Entry 7RJC (electron microscopy, 3.30 A resolution); this record covers chains K and F of the 10 polymer chains in the assembly.

== Chain K ==
Molecule: Cytochrome b
Source organism: Candida albicans (strain SC5314 / ATCC MYA-2876)
Reference sequence: P0C8L0 (CYB_CANAL); numbering as in UniProt (aligned over 1-387)
Sequence (387 residues; each row starts with the number of its first residue):
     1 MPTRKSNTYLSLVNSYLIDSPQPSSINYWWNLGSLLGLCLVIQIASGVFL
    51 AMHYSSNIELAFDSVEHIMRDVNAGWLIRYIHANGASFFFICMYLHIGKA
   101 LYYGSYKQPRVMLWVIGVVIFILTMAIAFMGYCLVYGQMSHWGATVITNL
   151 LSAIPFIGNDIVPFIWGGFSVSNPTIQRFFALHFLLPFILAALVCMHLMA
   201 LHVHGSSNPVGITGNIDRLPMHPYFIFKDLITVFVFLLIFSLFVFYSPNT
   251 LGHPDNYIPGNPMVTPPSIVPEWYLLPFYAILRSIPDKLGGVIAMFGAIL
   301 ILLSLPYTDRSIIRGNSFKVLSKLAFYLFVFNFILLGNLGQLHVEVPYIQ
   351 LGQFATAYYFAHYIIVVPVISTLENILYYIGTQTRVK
Unresolved in the structure: 384-387
Metal / ion sites: heme Fe site 1: His82, His183; heme Fe site 2: His96, His197
Residues lining bound ligands:
  - heme (HEM), molecule 1: Trp29, Trp30, Asn31, Leu32, Gly33, Ser34, Leu36, Gly37, Leu40, Phe89, Met93, His96, Ile97, Lys99, Ala100, Ser105, Arg110, Leu113, Trp114, Gly117, Val118, Ile120, Phe121, Val194, His197, Leu198, Leu201, Gly205, Ser206, Ser207
  - heme (HEM), molecule 2: Leu40, Gln43, Ile44, Gly47, Val48, Leu50, Ala51, Tyr54, Val65, Ile68, Arg79, His82, Ala83, Ala86, Phe89, Phe90, Thr124, Ile127, Ala128, Gly131, Tyr132, Leu134, Val135, Phe180, His183, Phe184, Pro187, Leu190, Asn256, Glu272, Tyr274
  - ubiquinone-10 (U10), molecule 1: Tyr16, Leu17, Ser20, Gln22, Ile26, Trp30, Gly33, Ser34, Gly37, Val194, Cys195, Leu198, Leu201, Ser206, Met221, Asp229
  - ubiquinone-10 (U10), molecule 2: Ile122, Leu123, Met125, Ala126, Phe129, Gly143, Val146, Ile147, Ile269, Pro271, Leu275, Phe278, Tyr279, Leu282, Met295, Phe296, Ile299
Curated features (UniProtKB/Swiss-Prot):
  - binding site (heme b): His82, His96, His183, His197

== Chain F ==
Molecule: Ubiquinol--cytochrome-c reductase subunit 8
Source organism: Candida albicans (strain SC5314 / ATCC MYA-2876)
Reference sequence: A0A1D8PHA2 (A0A1D8PHA2_CANAL); numbering as in UniProt (aligned over 1-95)
Sequence (95 residues; row label = number of the first residue in the row):
     1 MAGAPHPHTYMGWWGSLGSPKQKYITQYTISPYAAKPLKGAAYNAVFNTF
    51 RRTKNQFLYVAIPFVVVWSIWTRARDYNEYLYTKEGREELERVNV
Unresolved in the structure: 1-8, 94-95

== How chain K and chain F interact ==
Residue-residue contacts - 50 pairs, chain K then chain F:
  Ser15(K) with Trp13(F)
  Asp19(K) with Trp13(F); Trp14(F), hydrogen bond (backbone-side chain)
  Pro21(K) with Met11(F), hydrophobic; Trp13(F); Trp14(F), hydrophobic
  His202(K) with Trp13(F)
  Val203(K) with Thr9(F)
  His204(K) with Tyr10(F); Met11(F)
  Gly205(K) with Met11(F)
  Asn215(K) with Tyr10(F), hydrogen bond (side chain-backbone); Leu17(F), hydrogen bond (side chain-backbone); Gly18(F); Ser19(F)
  Ile216(K) with Gln22(F)
  Arg218(K) with Met11(F), hydrogen bond; Trp14(F); Leu17(F)
  Leu219(K) with Trp14(F)
  Pro220(K) with Trp14(F)
  Lys323(K) with Gln56(F); Tyr59(F)
  Leu324(K) with Tyr59(F), hydrophobic; Pro63(F)
  Tyr327(K) with Tyr59(F); Val60(F); Pro63(F)
  Leu328(K) with Pro63(F); Val67(F), hydrophobic
  Phe331(K) with Val60(F); Pro63(F); Phe64(F); Val67(F), hydrophobic
  Asn338(K) with Trp71(F)
  Leu342(K) with Trp71(F), hydrophobic
  Glu345(K) with Asn78(F); Tyr82(F), hydrogen bond
  Val346(K) with Tyr77(F), hydrophobic; Leu81(F), hydrophobic; Leu90(F), hydrophobic; Val93(F), hydrophobic
  Pro347(K) with Ala74(F); Tyr77(F), hydrophobic; Asn78(F)
  Tyr348(K) with Trp71(F), hydrophobic; Arg75(F); Asn78(F)
  Leu351(K) with Ile70(F), hydrophobic; Ala74(F), hydrophobic
Other interface residues (no listed pair), chain K (32 interface residues in all): Ser20, Tyr102, Pro109, Asp217, Val320, Asn332, Leu335, Leu339
Other interface residues (no listed pair), chain F (30 interface residues in all): Gly12, Pro20, Gln27, Leu58, Ile62

== In short ==
The interface between chain K and chain F involves 32 residues on one side and 30 on the other; the contacts
include 5 hydrogen bonds. Polar pairs include Asp19(K)-Trp14(F), Asn215(K)-Tyr10(F) and Asn215(K)-Leu17(F).
Chain K binds heme and ubiquinone-10.
Chain K is Cytochrome b and chain F is Ubiquinol--cytochrome-c reductase subunit 8, both from Candida albicans
(strain SC5314 / ATCC MYA-2876); the structure, Complex III2 from Candida albicans, inhibitor free, Rieske
head domain in intermediate position, was determined by electron microscopy (same publication as 7RJA, 7RJB,
7RJD and 7RJE).
